Entry 7ALR (X-ray diffraction, 1.93 A resolution); this record covers chains A and B of the 3 polymer chains in the assembly.

Chain A:
Name: Tubulin alpha-1B chain
Organism: Bos taurus
UniProt: P81947 (TBA1B_BOVIN); numbering as in UniProt (aligned over 1-451)
Amino-acid sequence (451 residues; numbered 1 to 451; the number before each row is that of its first residue):
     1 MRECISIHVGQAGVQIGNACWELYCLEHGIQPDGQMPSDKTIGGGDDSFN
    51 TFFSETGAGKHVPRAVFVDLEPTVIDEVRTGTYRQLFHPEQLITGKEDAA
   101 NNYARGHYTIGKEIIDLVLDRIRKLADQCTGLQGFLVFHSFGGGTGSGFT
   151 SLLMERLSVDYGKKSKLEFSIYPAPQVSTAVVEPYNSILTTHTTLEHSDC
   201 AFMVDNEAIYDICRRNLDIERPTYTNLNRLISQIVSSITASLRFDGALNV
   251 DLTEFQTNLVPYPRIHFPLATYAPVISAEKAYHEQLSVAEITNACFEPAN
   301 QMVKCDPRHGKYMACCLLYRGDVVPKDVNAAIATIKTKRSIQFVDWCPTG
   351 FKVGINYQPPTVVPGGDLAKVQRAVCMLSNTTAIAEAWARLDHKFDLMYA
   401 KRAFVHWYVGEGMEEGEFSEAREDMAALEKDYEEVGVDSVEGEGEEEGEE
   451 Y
Unresolved in the structure: 1, 39-46, 349, 436-451
Small-molecule neighbours:
  - glycine (GLY): K311, T382, Y432, E433, E434, V435
  - GTP (guanosine-5'-triphosphate): V9, G10, Q11, A12, Q15, I16, D69, D98, A99, A100, N101, S140, G142, G143, G144, T145, G146, I171, P173, V177, T179, E183, N206, Y224, L227, N228, I231
  - RQK ((2R)-2-oxidanyl-2-[(6S,9S,12S,15S,17S)-6,10,12,17-tetramethyl-3-methylidene-7-oxidanyl-2,5,8,11,14-pentakis(oxidanylidene)-13-oxa-1,4,7,10-tetrazabicyclo[13.3.0]octadecan-9-yl]ethanamide): P175, Q176, V177, S178, T179, Y210, R221, P222, T223, Y224, L227
Reported in the primary citation:
  - binding site for RQK: P175, Q176, S178, Y210, R221, Y224
  - conformationally variable residues (loop rearrangement): T179

Chain B:
Name: Tubulin beta-3 chain
Organism: Bos taurus
UniProt: Q2T9S0 (TBB3_BOVIN); the author numbering skips numbers that UniProt does not, so the offset changes along the chain: 1-42 = UniProt 1-42; 45-360 = UniProt 43-358; 369-460 = UniProt 359-450
Amino-acid sequence (450 residues; numbered 1 to 460; 10 numbers in that range are skipped by the numbering (no residue carries them; nothing is unmodelled there); the number before each row is that of its first residue):
     1 MREIVHIQAGQCGNQIGAKFWEVISDEHGIDPSGNYVGDSDL
    45 QLERISVYYNEASSHKYVPRAILVDLEPGTMDSVRSGAFGHLFRPDNFIF
    95 GQSGAGNNWAKGHYTEGAELVDSVLDVVRKECENCDCLQGFQLTHSLGGG
   145 TGSGMGTLLISKVREEYPDRIMNTFSVVPSPKVSDTVVEPYNATLSIHQL
   195 VENTDETYCIDNEALYDICFRTLKLATPTYGDLNHLVSATMSGVTTSLRF
   245 PGQLNADLRKLAVNMVPFPRLHFFMPGFAPLTARGSQQYRALTVPELTQQ
   295 MFDAKNMMAACDPRHGRYLTVATVFRGRMSMKEVDEQMLAIQSKNSSYFV
   345 EWIPNNVKVAVCDIPP
   369 RGLKMSSTFIGNSTAIQELFKRISEQFTAMFRRKAFLHWYTGEGMDEMEF
   419 TEAESNMNDLVSEYQQYQDATAEEEGEMYEDDEEESEAQGPK
Unresolved in the structure: 1, 282-283, 442-460
Small-molecule neighbours:
  - GDP (guanosine-5'-diphosphate): G10, Q11, C12, Q15, I16, D69, A99, N101, S140, G142, G143, G144, T145, G146, V171, P173, V177, S178, D179, E183, N206, L209, Y224, L227, N228
  - RQK ((2R)-2-oxidanyl-2-[(6S,9S,12S,15S,17S)-6,10,12,17-tetramethyl-3-methylidene-7-oxidanyl-2,5,8,11,14-pentakis(oxidanylidene)-13-oxa-1,4,7,10-tetrazabicyclo[13.3.0]octadecan-9-yl]ethanamide): Q247, L248, M325, V328, D329, V351, K352, V353, A354, V355
Swiss-Prot annotation at these positions:
  - motif: M1 to I4 (MREI motif)
  - binding site (GTP): Q11, E71, S140, G144, T145, G146, N206, N228
  - binding site (Mg(2+)): E71
  - modified residue: S174 (Phosphoserine), E448 (5-glutamyl polyglutamate), S454 (Phosphoserine)
Reported in the primary citation:
  - binding site for RQK: Q247, D329, K352, V353, V355

Interface between chain A and chain B:
Contacting residue pairs - 53 pairs, chain A then chain B:
  Q11(A) with Q247(B), hydrogen bond
  K96(A) with D130(B), salt bridge; C131(B)
  E97(A) with C131(B); L132(B); R164(B), salt bridge
  D98(A) with K254(B), salt bridge
  A100(A) with R253(B); K254(B); V257(B)
  N101(A) with K254(B)
  R105(A) with R253(B)
  P175(A) with N349(B)
  Q176(A) with L333(B)
  S178(A) with K352(B), hydrogen bond
  T179(A) with Q247(B); L248(B); N258(B), hydrogen bond (backbone-side chain)
  A180(A) with N258(B)
  V181(A) with N258(B), hydrogen bond (backbone-side chain); I347(B), hydrophobic; P348(B); N349(B)
  E220(A) with K326(B)
  R221(A) with M325(B); K326(B); D329(B), salt bridge
  Y224(A) with Q247(B)
  K394(A) with N349(B), hydrogen bond
  L397(A) with E345(B); W346(B); P348(B), hydrophobic; A440(B), hydrophobic
  M398(A) with W346(B), hydrogen bond (backbone-backbone); P348(B)
  K401(A) with F262(B); W346(B); T439(B), hydrogen bond (side chain-backbone)
  R402(A) with F262(B)
  A403(A) with P261(B); F262(B), hydrophobic
  F404(A) with V257(B); V260(B); P261(B), hydrogen bond (backbone-backbone); T314(B); I347(B), hydrophobic
  H406(A) with V260(B); P261(B), hydrogen bond (side chain-backbone); F262(B); P263(B)
  W407(A) with A256(B), hydrophobic; V257(B); V260(B), hydrogen bond (side chain-backbone)
Other interface residues (no listed pair), chain A (27 interface residues in all): V182, E411
Other interface residues (no listed pair), chain B (31 interface residues in all): D251, N350, A438

Overview:
The interface between chain A and chain B involves 27 residues on one side and 31 on the other, with 10
hydrogen bonds and 4 salt bridges. Among the polar pairs are K96(A)-D130(B), E97(A)-R164(B) and
D98(A)-K254(B). From the paper: a binding site for RQK at P175(A), Q176(A) and Q247(B) among others;
conformational variability at T179(A).
Here chain A is Tubulin alpha-1B chain and chain B is Tubulin beta-3 chain, both from Bos taurus. Entry 7ALR
(Crystal structure of TD1-gatorbulin1 complex) was determined by X-ray diffraction.
